PDB entry 4JWR | X-ray diffraction, 2.35 A resolution | chain A

[Chain A]
Protein: E3 ubiquitin-protein ligase Mdm2
Source organism: Homo sapiens
Notes: EC 6.3.2.-
Reference sequence: Q00987 (MDM2_HUMAN); residue numbers follow UniProt; this construct covers 17-111
Sequence (95 residues; each row starts with the number of its first residue):
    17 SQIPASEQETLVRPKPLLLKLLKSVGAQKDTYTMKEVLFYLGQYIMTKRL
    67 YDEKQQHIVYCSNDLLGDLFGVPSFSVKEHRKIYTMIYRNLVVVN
Disordered / not traced: 17-18, 69-72, 111
Curated features (UniProtKB/Swiss-Prot):
  - mutagenesis: Gly58 (G58A: No effect on its ability to induce apoptosis)
Small-molecule neighbours: 1MY ({(2S,5R,6S)-6-(3-chlorophenyl)-5-(4-chlorophenyl)-4-[(2S)-1-hydroxybutan-2-yl]-3-oxomorpholin-2-yl}acetic acid): Leu54, Leu57, Gly58, Ile61, Met62, Phe86, Phe91, Val93, Lys94, His96, Ile99, Tyr100, Ile103

[In short]
Ligands of chain A: compound 1MY. UniProt lists one mutagenesis site.
Chain A is E3 ubiquitin-protein ligase Mdm2 (Homo sapiens); the structure, Co-crystal structure of MDM2 with
inhibitor
{(2S,5R,6S)-6-(3-chlorophenyl)-5-(4-chlorophenyl)-4-[(2S)-1-hydroxybutan-2-yl]-3-oxomorpholin-2-yl}acetic
acid, was determined by X-ray diffraction together with 4JV7, 4JV9, 4JVE and 4JVR from the same study.
